Entry 8F9M (electron microscopy, 4.10 A resolution (low resolution: residue-level contacts below are approximate; hydrogen-bond / salt-bridge calls are withheld)); this record covers chains D and G of the 14 polymer chains in the assembly.

== Chain D ==
Protein: RM20A3 Fab Light Chain
From: Macaca mulatta
Notes: antibody fragment or engineered binder
Amino-acid sequence (128 residues; row label = number of the first residue in the row; note: 1 number in that range is skipped by the numbering (no residue carries it; nothing is unmodelled there); a row labelled like 27A-27C holds insertion residues (27A, then the next letters in order)):
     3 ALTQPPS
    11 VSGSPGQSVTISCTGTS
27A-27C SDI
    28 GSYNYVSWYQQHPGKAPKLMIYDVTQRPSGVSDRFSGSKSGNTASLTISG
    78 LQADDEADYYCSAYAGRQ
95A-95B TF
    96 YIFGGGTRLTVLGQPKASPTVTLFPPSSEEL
Not modelled in the structure: 105-126
Cystine bridges: Cys23-Cys88

== Chain G ==
Protein: BG505_MD64_N332-GT5 gp41
From: synthetic construct
Amino-acid sequence (162 residues; each row starts with the number of its first residue):
   512 AVGIGAVSLGFLGAAGSTMGAASMTLTVQARNLLSGIVQQQSNLLRAPEP
   562 QQHLLKDTHWGIKQLQARVLAVEHYLRDQQLLGIWGCSGKLICCTNVPWN
   612 SSWSNRNLSEIWDNMTWLQWDKEISNYTQIIYGLLEESQNQQEKNEQDLL
   662 ALDGTKHHHHHH
Not modelled in the structure: 512-520, 547-571, 665-673
Cystine bridges: Cys598-Cys604
Covalently attached groups: N-acetylglucosamine (NAG) linked to Asn611, Asn618, Asn637

== Interface between chain D and chain G ==
Contacting residue pairs (9):
  Tyr30(D) - Asp664(G)
  Tyr32(D) - Asp664(G)
  Tyr91(D) - Leu663(G)
  Tyr91(D) - Asp664(G)
  Arg94(D) - Leu660(G)
  Arg94(D) - Leu661(G)
  Arg94(D) - Leu663(G)
  Arg94(D) - Asp664(G)
  Phe95B(D) - Leu663(G)
Interface residues without a listed pair, chain D (6 interface residues in all): Gly93

== Summary ==
6 residues of chain D and 4 residues of chain G are in contact. Covalently linked N-acetylglucosamine: at
Asn611(G), Asn618(G) and Asn637(G).
Here chain D is RM20A3 Fab Light Chain (Macaca mulatta) and chain G is BG505_MD64_N332-GT5 gp41 (synthetic
construct). Entry 8F9M (HIV Env germline targeting BG505_MD64_N332-GT5 SOSIP in complex with V3-glycan
polyclonal Fab isolated from immunized wild ...) was determined by electron microscopy (same publication as
8F92, 8F9G and 8VFV).
